Entry 9KWS (X-ray diffraction, 1.05 A resolution); this record covers chain A.

== Chain A ==
Molecule: Copper-containing nitrite reductase
From: Geobacillus thermodenitrificans (strain NG80-2)
Notes: EC 1.7.2.1
UniProtKB: A4IL26 (A4IL26_GEOTN); residues 2-323 here correspond to UniProt positions 31-352 (UniProt number = residue number + 29)
Chain sequence (323 residues; each row starts with the number of its first residue):
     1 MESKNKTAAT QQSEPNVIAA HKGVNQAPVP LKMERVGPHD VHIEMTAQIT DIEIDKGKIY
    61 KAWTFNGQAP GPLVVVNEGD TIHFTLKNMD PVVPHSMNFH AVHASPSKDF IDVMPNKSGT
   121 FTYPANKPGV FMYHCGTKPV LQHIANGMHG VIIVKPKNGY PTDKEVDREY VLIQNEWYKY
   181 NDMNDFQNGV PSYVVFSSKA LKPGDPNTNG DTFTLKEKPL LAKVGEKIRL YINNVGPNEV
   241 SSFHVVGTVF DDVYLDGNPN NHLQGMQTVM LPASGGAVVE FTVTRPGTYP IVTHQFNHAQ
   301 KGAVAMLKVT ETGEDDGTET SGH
Not modelled in the structure: 1-17, 316-323
Sequence notes: initiating methionine (1); engineered mutation N98 (Asp127 in A4IL26)
Metal / ion sites: Cu ion site 1 near H39 (its only coordinating residue here); Cu ion site 2: H42, E53, H83; Cu ion site 3: H95, C135, H143, M148; Cu ion site 4: H100, H134, H294 (together with chloride ion); Cu ion site 5 near D167 (its only coordinating residue here); Na+ near E239 (its only coordinating residue here)

== In short ==
H42, E53 and H83 form the Cu ion site 2. H95, C135, H143 and M148 coordinate Cu ion site 3.
Chain A is Copper-containing nitrite reductase (Geobacillus thermodenitrificans (strain NG80-2)); the
structure, D98N mutant of a copper-containing nitrite reductase from Geobacillus thermodenitrificans, was
determined by X-ray diffraction together with 9KVL, 9KVM, 9KWT, 9KWU and 9KWV from the same study.
